PDB entry 8X6D | X-ray diffraction, 2.00 A resolution | chains C and E of the 5 polymer chains in the assembly

Chain C:
Molecule: 23-nt DNA strand
Sequence (23 nucleotides; row label = number of the first residue in the row):
     1 GTTAGGGTTAGGGTTAGGGTTAG

Chain E:
Name: Protein TBF1
Source organism: Saccharomyces cerevisiae S288C
UniProt: Q02457 (TBF1_YEAST); numbering as in UniProt (aligned over 400-500)
Chain sequence (102 residues; numbered 399 to 500; the number before each row is that of its first residue):
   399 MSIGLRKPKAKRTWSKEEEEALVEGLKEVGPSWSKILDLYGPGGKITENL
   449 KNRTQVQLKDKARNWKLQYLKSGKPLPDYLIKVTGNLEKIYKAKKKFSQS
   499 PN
Disordered / not traced: 399-408, 487-500
Construct notes: initiating methionine (399)

How chain C and chain E interact:
Residue-residue contacts - 17 pairs, chain C then chain E:
  DT14(C) / Ser-432(E)  hydrogen bond to the phosphate
  DT14(C) / Gln-453(E)  hydrogen bond to the phosphate
  DT15(C) / Ser-430(E)  phosphate contact
  DT15(C) / Trp-431(E)  hydrogen bond to the phosphate
  DT15(C) / Ser-432(E)  hydrogen bond to the phosphate
  DT15(C) / Gln-453(E)  base contact
  DA16(C) / Trp-431(E)  hydrogen bond to the phosphate
  DA16(C) / Lys-457(E)  base contact
  DA16(C) / Thr-482(E)  sugar contact
  DG17(C) / Lys-457(E)  hydrogen bond to the base
  DG17(C) / Arg-461(E)  base contact
  DG17(C) / Thr-482(E)  hydrogen bond to the phosphate
  DG18(C) / Lys-457(E)  hydrogen bond to the base
  DG18(C) / Arg-461(E)  hydrogen bond to the base
  DG18(C) / Asn-484(E)  hydrogen bond to the phosphate
  DG19(C) / Arg-461(E)  hydrogen bond to the base
  DT21(C) / Lys-409(E)  hydrogen bond to the base
Other interface residues (no listed pair), chain C (8 interface residues in all): DA22
Other interface residues (no listed pair), chain E (15 interface residues in all): Pro-429, Val-454, Asp-458, Lys-480, Gly-483, Glu-486

Summary:
The interface between chain C and chain E involves 8 residues on one side and 15 on the other; the contacts
include 12 hydrogen bonds. Polar contacts include DG17(C)/Lys-457(E), DG18(C)/Lys-457(E) and
DG18(C)/Arg-461(E).
Here chain C is a 23-nt DNA strand and chain E is Protein TBF1 (Saccharomyces cerevisiae S288C). Entry 8X6D
(Crystal structure of the C-terminal TBF1) was determined by X-ray diffraction.
